PDB entry 1G1X | X-ray diffraction, 2.60 A resolution | chains E and C of the 5 polymer chains in the assembly

# Chain E
Molecule: 16S ribosomal RNA
Sequence (44 nucleotides; numbered 716 to 759; the number before each row is that of its first residue):
   716 ACGCCGAUGGCGAAGGCAGCCACCUGGUCCACCCGUGACGCUUU

# Chain C
Molecule: 30S ribosomal protein S18
Organism: Thermus thermophilus
Reference sequence: Q5SLQ0 (RS18_THET8); aligned to UniProt positions 1-88 over residues 1-88 (the alignment contains insertions or deletions, so no single offset holds)
Chain sequence (88 residues; each row starts with the number of its first residue):
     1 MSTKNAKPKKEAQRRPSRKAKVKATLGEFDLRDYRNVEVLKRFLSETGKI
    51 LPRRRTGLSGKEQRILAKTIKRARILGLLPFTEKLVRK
Disordered / not traced: 1-29, 45-49, 54-55, 83-88

# Interface between chain E and chain C
Contacting residue pairs (20):
  G718(E) - Arg74(C)  hydrogen bond to the base
  G718(E) - Phe81(C)  hydrogen bond to the base
  C719(E) - Ile50(C)  hydrogen bond to the sugar
  C719(E) - Lys71(C)  base contact
  C719(E) - Arg74(C)  hydrogen bond to the base
  C720(E) - Ile50(C)  sugar contact
  C720(E) - Pro52(C)  sugar contact
  C720(E) - Gln63(C)  hydrogen bond to the phosphate
  C720(E) - Ala67(C)  sugar contact
  C720(E) - Lys71(C)  hydrogen bond to the base
  G721(E) - Arg53(C)  phosphate contact
  G721(E) - Lys71(C)  hydrogen bond to the base
  G734(E) - Lys71(C)  phosphate contact
  G734(E) - Ile75(C)  base contact
  C735(E) - Arg64(C)  salt bridge to the phosphate
  C735(E) - Lys71(C)  salt bridge to the phosphate
  C735(E) - Ile75(C)  sugar contact
  C736(E) - Lys68(C)  salt bridge to the phosphate
  C736(E) - Arg72(C)  salt bridge to the phosphate
  A737(E) - Arg72(C)  salt bridge to the phosphate
Also at the interface, not in a pair above, chain C (13 interface residues in all): Leu51

# Overview
Chain E and chain C form an interface of 8 and 13 residues respectively; the contacts include 7 hydrogen bonds
and 5 salt bridges. Polar pairs include G718(E)-Arg74(C), G718(E)-Phe81(C) and C719(E)-Arg74(C).
Chain E is 16S ribosomal RNA and chain C is 30S ribosomal protein S18 (Thermus thermophilus); the structure,
Structure of ribosomal proteins S15, S6, S18, and 16S ribosomal RNA, was determined by X-ray diffraction.
